5K0Z - chains A and B of the 4 polymer chains in the assembly; structure by electron microscopy, 2.80 A resolution.

Chain A (and B):
Molecule: L-lactate dehydrogenase B chain
Organism: Gallus gallus
Notes: EC 1.1.1.27; chain B of this document is another copy of the same molecule, construct and numbering; everything in this record applies to it too
Reference sequence: P00337 (LDHB_CHICK); residues 1-331 here correspond to UniProt positions 2-332 (UniProt number = residue number + 1)
Amino-acid sequence (331 residues; numbered 1 to 331; the number before each row is that of its first residue):
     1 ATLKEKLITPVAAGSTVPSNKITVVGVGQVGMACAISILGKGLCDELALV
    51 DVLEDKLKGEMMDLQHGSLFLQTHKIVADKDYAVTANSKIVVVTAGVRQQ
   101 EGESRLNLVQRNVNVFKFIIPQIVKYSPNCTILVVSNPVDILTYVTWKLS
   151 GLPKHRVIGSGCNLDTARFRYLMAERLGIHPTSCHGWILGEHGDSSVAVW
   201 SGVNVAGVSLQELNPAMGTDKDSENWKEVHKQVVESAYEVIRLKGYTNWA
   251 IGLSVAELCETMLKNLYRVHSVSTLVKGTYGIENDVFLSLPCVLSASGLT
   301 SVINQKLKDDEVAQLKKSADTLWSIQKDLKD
Unresolved in the structure: 12-15, 98-107
Curated features (UniProtKB/Swiss-Prot):
  - active site: His192 (Proton acceptor)
  - binding site (NAD(+)): Arg98, Asn137
  - binding site (substrate): Arg105, Asn137, Arg168, Thr247

Interface between chain A and chain B:
Pairs across the interface - 112 pairs, chain A then chain B:
  Ala1(A) with Ser223(B), hydrogen bond (backbone-side chain); Glu224(B)
  Thr2(A) with Asn214(B); Glu224(B)
  Leu3(A) with Leu210(B), hydrophobic; Leu213(B), hydrophobic; Asn214(B); Glu224(B); Trp226(B), hydrophobic
  Lys6(A) with Leu213(B)
  Leu7(A) with Leu177(B), hydrophobic; Val205(B), hydrophobic; Val208(B), hydrophobic; Leu210(B), hydrophobic
  Ile8(A) with Leu177(B); Ile179(B), hydrophobic
  Met32(A) with Trp249(B), hydrophobic
  Ile36(A) with Trp249(B)
  Asp55(A) with Leu243(B)
  Lys58(A) with Glu239(B); Leu243(B)
  Gly59(A) with Val240(B); Leu243(B); Lys244(B)
  Glu60(A) with Lys244(B); Trp249(B)
  Met62(A) with Glu239(B); Val240(B), hydrophobic
  Asp63(A) with Val240(B); Lys244(B), salt bridge; Thr247(B), hydrogen bond; Asn248(B), hydrogen bond (side chain-backbone); Trp249(B), hydrogen bond (side chain-backbone); Ala250(B), hydrogen bond (side chain-backbone)
  Gln65(A) with Tyr171(B), hydrogen bond
  His66(A) with Ala167(B); Arg168(B); Ser236(B); Val240(B); Ala250(B)
  Gly67(A) with Leu253(B)
  Ser68(A) with Tyr171(B)
  Leu69(A) with Ala167(B), hydrophobic; Pro181(B); Thr182(B)
  Phe70(A) with Asn163(B); Ala167(B), hydrophobic; Leu253(B); Ser254(B); Glu257(B)
  Leu71(A) with His180(B); Leu253(B), hydrophobic
  Thr73(A) with His180(B)
  His74(A) with Gly178(B); Ile179(B); His180(B)
  Asn163(A) with Phe70(B)
  Ala167(A) with His66(B); Leu69(B), hydrophobic; Phe70(B), hydrophobic
  Arg168(A) with His66(B)
  Tyr171(A) with Gln65(B), hydrogen bond; Ser68(B)
  Leu177(A) with Leu7(B), hydrophobic; Ile8(B)
  Gly178(A) with His74(B)
  Ile179(A) with Ile8(B), hydrophobic; His74(B)
  His180(A) with Leu71(B); Thr73(B); His74(B)
  Pro181(A) with Leu69(B)
  Thr182(A) with Leu69(B)
  Val205(A) with Leu7(B), hydrophobic
  Val208(A) with Leu7(B), hydrophobic
  Leu210(A) with Leu3(B), hydrophobic; Leu7(B), hydrophobic
  Leu213(A) with Leu3(B), hydrophobic; Lys6(B)
  Asn214(A) with Thr2(B); Leu3(B)
  Ser223(A) with Ala1(B), hydrogen bond (side chain-backbone)
  Glu224(A) with Ala1(B); Thr2(B); Leu3(B)
  Trp226(A) with Leu3(B), hydrophobic
  Ser236(A) with His66(B)
  Glu239(A) with Lys58(B); Met62(B)
  Val240(A) with Gly59(B); Met62(B), hydrophobic; Asp63(B); His66(B)
  Leu243(A) with Asp55(B); Lys58(B); Gly59(B)
  Lys244(A) with Gly59(B); Glu60(B); Asp63(B), salt bridge
  Thr247(A) with Asp63(B), hydrogen bond
  Asn248(A) with Asp63(B), hydrogen bond (backbone-side chain)
  Trp249(A) with Met32(B), hydrophobic; Ile36(B); Glu60(B); Asp63(B), hydrogen bond (backbone-side chain)
  Ala250(A) with Asp63(B), hydrogen bond (backbone-side chain); His66(B)
  Leu253(A) with Gly67(B); Phe70(B); Leu71(B), hydrophobic
  Ser254(A) with Phe70(B)
  Glu257(A) with Phe70(B)
Other interface residues (no listed pair), chain A (62 interface residues in all): Lys4, Gly40, Lys56, Leu64, Leu164, Arg170, Arg176, Met217, Tyr246
Other interface residues (no listed pair), chain B (63 interface residues in all): Lys4, Gly40, Lys56, Leu64, Leu164, Arg170, Arg176, Met217, Ala237, Tyr246

Overview:
Chain A and chain B form an interface of 62 and 63 residues respectively; the contacts include 12 hydrogen
bonds and 2 salt bridges. Polar contacts include Asp63(A)-Lys244(B), Ala1(A)-Ser223(B) and Asp63(A)-Thr247(B).
Both chains are L-lactate dehydrogenase B chain (Gallus gallus). Entry 5K0Z (Cryo-EM structure of lactate
dehydrogenase (LDH) in inhibitor-bound state) was determined by electron microscopy, deposited together with
5K10 and 5K11.
